4D75 - chain A; structure by X-ray diffraction, 2.25 A resolution.

== Chain A ==
Protein: Cytochrome P450 3A4
Source organism: Homo sapiens
Notes: EC 1.14.13.157, 1.14.13.32, 1.14.13.67, 1.14.13.97; fragment: catalytic domain, residues 23-503
UniProtKB: P08684 (CP3A4_HUMAN); numbering as in UniProt (aligned over 23-503)
Amino-acid sequence (487 residues; row label = number of the first residue in the row):
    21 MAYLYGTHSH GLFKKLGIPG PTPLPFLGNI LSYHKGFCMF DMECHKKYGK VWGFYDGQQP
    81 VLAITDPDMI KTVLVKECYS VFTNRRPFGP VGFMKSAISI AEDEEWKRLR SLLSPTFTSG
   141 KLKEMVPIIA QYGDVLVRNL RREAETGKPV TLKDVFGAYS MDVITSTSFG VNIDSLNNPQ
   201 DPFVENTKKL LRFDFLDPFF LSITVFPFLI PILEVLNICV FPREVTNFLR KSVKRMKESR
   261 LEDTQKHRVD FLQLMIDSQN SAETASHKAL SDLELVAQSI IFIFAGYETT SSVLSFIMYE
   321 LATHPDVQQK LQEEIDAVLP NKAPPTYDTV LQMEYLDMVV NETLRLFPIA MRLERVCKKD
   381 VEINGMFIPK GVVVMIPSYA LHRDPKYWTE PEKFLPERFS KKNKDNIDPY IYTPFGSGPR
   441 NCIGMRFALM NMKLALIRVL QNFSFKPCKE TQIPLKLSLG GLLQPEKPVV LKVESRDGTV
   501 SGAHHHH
Not modelled in the structure: 21-27, 263-266, 282-286, 497-507
Construct notes: expression tag (21-22, 504-507); engineered mutation Ala282 (Lys in P08684), Ala285 (Glu in P08684)
Ion coordination: heme Fe: Cys442 (together with PK9)
Ligand contacts:
  - heme (HEM): Arg105, Ile118, Ser119, Trp126, Arg130, Phe137, Phe302, Ala305, Gly306, Thr309, Val313, Leu364, Ile369, Ala370, Leu373, Arg375, Thr433, Pro434, Phe435, Gly436, Ser437, Arg440, Asn441, Cys442, Ile443, Gly444, Phe447, Ala448, Met452
  - PK9 (tert-butyl {6-oxo-6-[(pyridin-3-ylmethyl)amino]hexyl}carbamate): Arg105, Ser119, Ile120, Arg212, Phe215, Ile301, Phe304, Ala305, Thr309, Ile369, Ala370, Leu482
From the paper describing this entry:
  - mutagenesis - K282A/E285A: increased expression
  - mutagenesis - K282A/E285A: unchanged binding to PK9

== Overview ==
Ligands of chain A: compound PK9 and heme. The paper reports that K282A/E285A increase expression; K282A/E285A
leave binding to PK9 unchanged.
Chain A is Cytochrome P450 3A4 (Homo sapiens); the structure, Cytochrome P450 3A4 bound to an inhibitor, was
determined by X-ray diffraction (same publication as 4D6Z, 4D78 and 4D7D).
